PDB entry 4O23 | X-ray diffraction, 2.09 A resolution | chains A and B

Chain A (and B):
Protein: Succinyl-diaminopimelate desuccinylase
Source organism: Neisseria meningitidis
Notes: EC 3.5.1.18; chain B of this document is another copy of the same molecule, construct and numbering; everything in this record applies to it too
UniProt: Q9JYL2 (DAPE_NEIMB); residues 1-381 here = UniProt positions 1-381
Chain sequence (384 residues; each row starts with the number of its first residue; numbers below 1 keep their minus sign (Ser-2 is residue -2)):
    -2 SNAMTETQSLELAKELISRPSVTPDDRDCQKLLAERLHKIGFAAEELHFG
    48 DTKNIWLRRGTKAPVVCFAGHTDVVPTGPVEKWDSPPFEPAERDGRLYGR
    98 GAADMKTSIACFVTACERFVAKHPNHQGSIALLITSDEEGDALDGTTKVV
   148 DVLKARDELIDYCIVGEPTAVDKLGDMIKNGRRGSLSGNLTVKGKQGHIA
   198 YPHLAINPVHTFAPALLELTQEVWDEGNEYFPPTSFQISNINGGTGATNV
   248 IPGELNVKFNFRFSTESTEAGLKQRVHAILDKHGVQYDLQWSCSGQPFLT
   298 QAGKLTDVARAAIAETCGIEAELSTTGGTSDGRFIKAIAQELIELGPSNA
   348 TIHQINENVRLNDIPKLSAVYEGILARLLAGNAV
Disordered / not traced: -2 to 1, 378-381 (chain B: -2 to 4, 377-381)
Differences from the reference sequence: expression tag (-2 to 0)
UniProt features mapped onto this chain:
  - active site: Asp70, Glu135 (Proton acceptor)
  - binding site (Zn(2+)): His68, Asp101, Glu136, Glu164, His350
Metal / ion sites: Zn2+: His68, Asp101, Glu164

Interface between chain A and chain B:
Pairs across the interface (72):
  Arg180(A) with Ala197(B), hydrogen bond (side chain-backbone)
  Ile196(A) with Gln234(B); Asn257(B); Arg259(B)
  Ala197(A) with Arg180(B), hydrogen bond (backbone-side chain); Gly324(B); Gly325(B)
  Tyr198(A) with Gly324(B)
  Pro199(A) with Ser232(B); Gln234(B)
  Asn204(A) with Gln234(B), hydrogen bond; Ile235(B), hydrogen bond (side chain-backbone)
  Val206(A) with Ile238(B), hydrophobic
  His207(A) with Thr217(B); Phe233(B), hydrogen bond (side chain-backbone); Gln234(B); Ile235(B)
  Pro211(A) with Leu214(B), hydrophobic
  Leu214(A) with Pro211(B), hydrophobic; Leu214(B), hydrophobic
  Thr217(A) with His207(B); Ala210(B)
  Ser232(A) with Pro199(B)
  Phe233(A) with His207(B)
  Gln234(A) with Ile196(B); Pro199(B); Asn204(B), hydrogen bond; His207(B); Ile248(B)
  Ile235(A) with Asn204(B), hydrogen bond (backbone-side chain); Val206(B), hydrophobic; His207(B); Pro249(B)
  Ser236(A) with Gly241(B); Ala244(B); Thr245(B); Val247(B); Pro249(B)
  Asn237(A) with Gly240(B); Gly241(B); Thr242(B), hydrogen bond (side chain-backbone); Gly243(B), hydrogen bond (side chain-backbone); Ala244(B), hydrogen bond (side chain-backbone); Thr245(B)
  Ile238(A) with Val206(B), hydrophobic; Ile238(B); Asn239(B); Gly240(B), hydrogen bond (backbone-backbone); Leu252(B), hydrophobic
  Asn239(A) with Ile238(B); Asn239(B), hydrogen bond; Gly240(B)
  Gly240(A) with Asn237(B); Ile238(B), hydrogen bond (backbone-backbone); Asn239(B)
  Gly241(A) with Ser236(B); Asn237(B)
  Thr242(A) with Asn237(B), hydrogen bond (backbone-side chain)
  Gly243(A) with Asn237(B), hydrogen bond (backbone-side chain)
  Ala244(A) with Ser236(B); Asn237(B), hydrogen bond (backbone-side chain)
  Thr245(A) with Ser236(B)
  Val247(A) with Ser236(B)
  Ile248(A) with Gln234(B)
  Pro249(A) with Ile235(B); Ser236(B)
  Leu252(A) with Ile238(B), hydrophobic
  Arg259(A) with Ile196(B); Ala197(B)
  Gly324(A) with Ala197(B); Tyr198(B)
  Gly325(A) with Tyr198(B)
Other interface residues (no listed pair), chain A (38 interface residues in all): His195, Ala210, Leu213, Asn246, Lys255, Asn257
Other interface residues (no listed pair), chain B (38 interface residues in all): His195, Leu213, Asn246, Lys255

In short:
The chain A/chain B interface involves 38 residues from each chain, with 16 hydrogen bonds. Polar contacts
include Arg180(A)-Ala197(B), Asn204(A)-Gln234(B) and Asn204(A)-Ile235(B). His68(A), Asp101(A) and Glu164(A)
coordinate Zn2+. Curated annotation (UniProt) lists active-site residues Asp70(A) and Glu135(A) and 5
Zn2+-binding residues on chain A.
Both chains are Succinyl-diaminopimelate desuccinylase (Neisseria meningitidis). Entry 4O23 (Crystal structure
of mono-zinc form of succinyl diaminopimelate desuccinylase from Neisseria meningitidis MC58) was determined
by X-ray diffraction together with 4PQA and 4PPZ from the same study.
